PDB entry 6CGL | X-ray diffraction, 3.20 A resolution | chains A and B

# Chain A (and B)
Molecule: Ribonucleoside-diphosphate reductase
From: Bacillus subtilis
Notes: EC 1.17.4.1; fragment: \cf2 \cf0; chain B of this document is another copy of the same molecule, construct and numbering; everything in this record applies to it too
UniProtKB: A0A162Q3J9 (A0A162Q3J9_BACIU); numbering as in UniProt (aligned over 1-700)
Amino-acid sequence (700 residues; numbered 1 to 700; the number before each row is that of its first residue):
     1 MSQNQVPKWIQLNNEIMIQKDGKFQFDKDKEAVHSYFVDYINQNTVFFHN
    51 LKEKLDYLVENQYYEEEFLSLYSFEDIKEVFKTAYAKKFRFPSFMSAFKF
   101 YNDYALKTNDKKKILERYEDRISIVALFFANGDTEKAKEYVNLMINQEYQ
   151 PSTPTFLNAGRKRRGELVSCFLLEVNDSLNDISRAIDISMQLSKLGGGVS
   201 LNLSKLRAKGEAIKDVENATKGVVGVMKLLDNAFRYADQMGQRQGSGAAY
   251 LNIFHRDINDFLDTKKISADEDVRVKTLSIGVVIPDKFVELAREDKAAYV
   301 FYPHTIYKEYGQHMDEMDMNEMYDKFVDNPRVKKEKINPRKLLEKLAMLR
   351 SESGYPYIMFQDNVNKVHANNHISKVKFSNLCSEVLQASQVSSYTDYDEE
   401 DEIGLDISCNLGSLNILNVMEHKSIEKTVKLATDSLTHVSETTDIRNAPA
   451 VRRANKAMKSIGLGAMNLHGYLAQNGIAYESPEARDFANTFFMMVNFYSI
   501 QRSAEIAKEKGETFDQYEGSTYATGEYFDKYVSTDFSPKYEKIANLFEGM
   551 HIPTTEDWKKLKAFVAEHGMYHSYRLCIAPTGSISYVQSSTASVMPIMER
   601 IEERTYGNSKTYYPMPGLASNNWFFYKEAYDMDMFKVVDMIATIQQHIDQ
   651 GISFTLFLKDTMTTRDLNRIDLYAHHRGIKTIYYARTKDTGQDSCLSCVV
Not modelled in the structure: 1-2, 163-165, 215-221, 239-243, 690-700 (chain B: 1-2, 163-165, 214-220, 239-243, 688-700)
Small-molecule neighbours: 2'-deoxyadenosine-5'-monophosphate (D5M): Val33, His34, Phe37, Asn42, Phe89, Arg90, Phe91, Arg117
What the authors report for this chain:
  - catalytic residues: Cys382 (citing earlier work)
  - self-association interface (contacts with another copy of this molecule): Phe47
  - binding site for 2'-deoxyadenosine-5'-monophosphate: Val33, His34, Phe37, Asn42, Glu53, Arg90, Phe91
  - binding site for 2'-deoxyadenosine-5'-monophosphate: Arg117 (by similarity / conservation)
  - mutagenesis - H34Q: increased catalytic activity
  - mutagenesis - H34Q: decreased binding to 2'-deoxyadenosine-5'-monophosphate
  - mutagenesis - F37I: decreased catalytic activity
  - mutagenesis - F37I: abolished binding to 2'-deoxyadenosine-5'-monophosphate

# Interface between chain A and chain B
Pairs across the interface - 26 pairs, chain A then chain B:
  Tyr397(A) - Arg293(B)
  Tyr397(A) - Arg340(B)
  Tyr397(A) - Leu672(B)  hydrophobic
  Glu399(A) - Arg665(B)
  Glu399(A) - Asn668(B)  hydrogen bond
  Glu399(A) - Arg669(B)
  Glu399(A) - Leu672(B)
  Glu400(A) - Arg293(B)  salt bridge
  Asp401(A) - Arg669(B)
  Ile403(A) - Arg669(B)
  Pro449(A) - Arg665(B)
  Arg453(A) - Asp633(B)  salt bridge
  Lys456(A) - Thr661(B)
  Thr513(A) - Phe624(B)
  Asp515(A) - Lys627(B)  salt bridge
  Gln516(A) - Lys636(B)
  Tyr517(A) - Phe624(B)  hydrophobic
  Glu518(A) - Ala478(B)
  Glu518(A) - Phe624(B)
  Glu518(A) - Lys627(B)
  Ala566(A) - Phe624(B)
  Glu567(A) - Gly22(B)
  Glu567(A) - Lys23(B)
  Glu567(A) - Phe624(B)
  His568(A) - Phe624(B)
  Gly569(A) - Phe624(B)
Also at the interface, not in a pair above, chain A (20 interface residues in all): Asp398, Arg446, Arg452
Also at the interface, not in a pair above, chain B (18 interface residues in all): Ala292, Leu343, Phe625, Asp631
From the paper, about this interface:
  - interface residues, chain A: Asp396(A)

# Overview
Chain A and chain B form an interface of 20 and 18 residues respectively, with 1 hydrogen bond and 3 salt
bridges. Polar contacts include Glu400(A)-Arg293(B), Arg453(A)-Asp633(B) and Asp515(A)-Lys627(B). Chain A
binds 2'-deoxyadenosine-5'-monophosphate. The paper reports the catalytic residue Cys382(A); H34Q of chain A
increases catalytic activity.
Both chains are Ribonucleoside-diphosphate reductase (Bacillus subtilis). Entry 6CGL (X-ray crystal structure
of Bacillus subtilis ribonucleotide reductase NrdE alpha subunit dAMP-bound as-isolated (pH 4)) was determined
by X-ray diffraction, deposited together with 6CGM and 6CGN.
